PDB entry 4WO1 | X-ray diffraction, 2.14 A resolution | chains A and D

# Chain A (and D)
Protein: TYRO protein tyrosine kinase-binding protein
Source organism: Homo sapiens
Notes: chain D of this document is another copy of the same molecule, construct and numbering; everything in this record applies to it too
UniProtKB: O43914 (TYOBP_HUMAN); residues 8-40 here correspond to UniProt positions 35-67 (UniProt number = residue number + 27)
Sequence (33 residues; numbered 8 to 40; the number before each row is that of its first residue):
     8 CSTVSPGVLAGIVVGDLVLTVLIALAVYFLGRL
Disordered / not traced: 8
Sequence notes: engineered mutation Val-21 (Met48 in O43914)
Ion coordination: Ca2+: Asp-23 (shared with 1 residue of chain B)
Curated features (UniProtKB/Swiss-Prot):
  - binding site (Ca(2+)): Asp-23
  - site: Thr-27 (Important for interaction with transmembrane receptors)

# Interface between chain A and chain D
Pairs across the interface (20):
  Thr-10(A) with Thr-10(D), hydrogen bond; Val-11(D), hydrogen bond (side chain-backbone)
  Val-11(A) with Thr-10(D), hydrogen bond (backbone-side chain); Val-11(D), hydrogen bond (backbone-backbone)
  Ser-12(A) with Ser-9(D); Val-11(D)
  Pro-13(A) with Ser-9(D); Val-11(D), hydrophobic
  Leu-16(A) with Leu-16(D), hydrophobic
  Val-20(A) with Ile-19(D), hydrophobic; Asp-23(D)
  Asp-23(A) with Asp-23(D)
  Leu-24(A) with Asp-23(D); Leu-26(D), hydrophobic
  Thr-27(A) with Ile-30(D)
  Val-28(A) with Ile-30(D), hydrophobic
  Ala-31(A) with Ile-30(D), hydrophobic; Val-34(D), hydrophobic
  Tyr-35(A) with Leu-37(D); Gly-38(D)
Other interface residues (no listed pair), chain A (13 interface residues in all): Ser-9
Other interface residues (no listed pair), chain D (12 interface residues in all): Thr-27

# In short
Chain A and chain D form an interface of 13 and 12 residues respectively, with 4 hydrogen bonds. Among the
polar pairs are Thr-10(A)/Thr-10(D), Thr-10(A)/Val-11(D) and Val-11(A)/Val-11(D). From UniProt: Ca2+-binding
residue Asp-23(A) on chain A.
Chain A and chain D are both TYRO protein tyrosine kinase-binding protein (Homo sapiens); the structure,
Crystal structure of the DAP12 transmembrane domain in lipid cubic phase, was determined by X-ray diffraction,
deposited together with 4WOL.
